PDB entry 8IUM | electron microscopy, 3.14 A resolution | chains A and B of the 6 polymer chains in the assembly

Chain A:
Protein: G subunit alpha (q)
Source organism: Homo sapiens
Sequence (361 residues; each row starts with the number of its first residue; note: 122 numbers in that range are skipped by the numbering (no residue carries them; nothing is unmodelled there); a row labelled like 61A-61Z holds insertion residues (61A, then the next letters in order)):
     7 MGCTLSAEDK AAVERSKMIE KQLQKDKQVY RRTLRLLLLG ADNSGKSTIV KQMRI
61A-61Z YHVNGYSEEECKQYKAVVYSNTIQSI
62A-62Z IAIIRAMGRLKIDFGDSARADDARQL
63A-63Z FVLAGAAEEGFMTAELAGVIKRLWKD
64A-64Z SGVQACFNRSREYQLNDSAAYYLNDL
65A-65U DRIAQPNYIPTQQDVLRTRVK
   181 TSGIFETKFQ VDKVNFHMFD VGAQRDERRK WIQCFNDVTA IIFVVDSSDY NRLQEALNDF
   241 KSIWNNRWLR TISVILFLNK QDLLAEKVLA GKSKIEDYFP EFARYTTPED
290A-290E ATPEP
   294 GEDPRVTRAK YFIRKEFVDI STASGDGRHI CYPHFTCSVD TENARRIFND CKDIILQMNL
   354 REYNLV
Disordered / not traced: 7-10, 61A-61Z, 62A-62Z, 63A-63Z, 64A-64Z, 65A-65U, 290A-290E

Chain B:
Protein: Guanine nucleotide-binding protein G(I)/G(S)/G(T) subunit beta-1
Source organism: Homo sapiens
Reference sequence: P62873 (GBB1_HUMAN); residues 7-345 here correspond to UniProt positions 2-340 (UniProt number = residue number - 5)
Sequence (343 residues; each row starts with the number of its first residue):
     3 MLLQSELDQL RQEAEQLKNQ IRDARKACAD ATLSQITNNI DPVGRIQMRT RRTLRGHLAK
    63 IYAMHWGTDS RLLVSASQDG KLIIWDSYTT NKVHAIPLRS SWVMTCAYAP SGNYVACGGL
   123 DNICSIYNLK TREGNVRVSR ELAGHTGYLS CCRFLDDNQI VTSSGDTTCA LWDIETGQQT
   183 TTFTGHTGDV MSLSLAPDTR LFVSGACDAS AKLWDVREGM CRQTFTGHES DINAICFFPN
   243 GNAFATGSDD ATCRLFDLRA DQELMTYSHD NIICGITSVS FSKSGRLLLA GYDDFNCNVW
   303 DALKADRAGV LAGHDNRVSC LGVTDDGMAV ATGSWDSFLK IWN
Disordered / not traced: 3-7
Differences from the reference sequence: initiating methionine (3); expression tag (4-6)
Swiss-Prot annotation at these positions:
  - modified residue: Ser7 (N-acetylserine), His271 (Phosphohistidine)

Interface between chain A and chain B:
Residue-residue contacts - 47 pairs, chain A then chain B:
  Ala18(A) with Asn93(B)
  Val19(A) with Asn93(B)
  Arg21(A) with Val95(B)
  Ser22(A) with Asn93(B); Lys94(B), hydrogen bond (side chain-backbone)
  Ile25(A) with Lys94(B); Ala97(B), hydrophobic
  Glu26(A) with Lys94(B), salt bridge
  Leu29(A) with Gly58(B); Leu60(B)
  Asp32(A) with Leu60(B); Lys83(B), salt bridge
  Lys33(A) with Leu60(B)
  Thr181(A) with Asn124(B); His147(B), hydrogen bond (side chain-backbone); Thr148(B)
  Gly183(A) with Leu122(B); Asn124(B)
  Ile184(A) with Leu122(B); Asp123(B)
  Phe199(A) with Trp104(B)
  Ala203(A) with Asn124(B), hydrogen bond (backbone-side chain); Thr148(B)
  Gln204(A) with Leu122(B)
  Arg205(A) with Gly167(B), hydrogen bond (side chain-backbone); Asp191(B), salt bridge
  Glu207(A) with Asp191(B)
  Arg209(A) with Cys209(B); Asp233(B), salt bridge
  Lys210(A) with Tyr150(B); Met193(B); Cys209(B); Asp233(B), salt bridge; Asn235(B), hydrogen bond
  Trp211(A) with Leu122(B), hydrophobic
  Gln213(A) with Arg319(B), hydrogen bond
  Cys214(A) with Tyr64(B), hydrophobic; Gln80(B); Trp104(B); Met106(B), hydrophobic
  Phe215(A) with Trp104(B), hydrophobic; Leu122(B), hydrophobic
  Asn216(A) with Lys62(B), hydrogen bond; Trp337(B)
  Trp248(A) with Asp295(B); Arg319(B); Trp337(B), hydrophobic
Interface residues without a listed pair, chain A (30 interface residues in all): Asp15, Tyr36, Ser182, Val218, Arg247
Interface residues without a listed pair, chain B (34 interface residues in all): Ala61, Asp81, Thr92, His96, Asp168, Thr169, Gly190

Summary:
30 residues of chain A and 34 residues of chain B are in contact, with 7 hydrogen bonds and 5 salt bridges.
Polar contacts include Glu26(A)-Lys94(B), Asp32(A)-Lys83(B) and Arg205(A)-Asp191(B).
Chain A is G subunit alpha (q) and chain B is Guanine nucleotide-binding protein G(I)/G(S)/G(T) subunit
beta-1, both from Homo sapiens; the structure, Cryo-EM structure of the tafluprost acid-bound human PTGFR-Gq
complex, was determined by electron microscopy together with 8IUK and 8IUL from the same study.
